Entry 7NUQ (electron microscopy, 2.80 A resolution); this record covers chains 3 and 4 of the 5 polymer chains in the assembly.

Chain 3:
Protein: Genome polyprotein
From: Human rhinovirus 14
Notes: EC 3.4.22.29, 3.6.1.15, 3.4.22.28, 2.7.7.48
UniProtKB: P03303 (POLG_HRV14); residues 1-236 here correspond to UniProt positions 332-567 (UniProt number = residue number + 331)
Sequence (236 residues; numbered 1 to 236; the number before each row is that of its first residue):
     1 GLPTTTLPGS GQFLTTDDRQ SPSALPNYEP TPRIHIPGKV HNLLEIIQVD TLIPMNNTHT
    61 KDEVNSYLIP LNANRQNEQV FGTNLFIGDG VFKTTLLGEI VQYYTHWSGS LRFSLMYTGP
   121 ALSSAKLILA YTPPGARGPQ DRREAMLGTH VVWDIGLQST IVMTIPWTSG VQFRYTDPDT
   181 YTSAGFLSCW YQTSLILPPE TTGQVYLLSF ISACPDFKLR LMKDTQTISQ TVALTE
Swiss-Prot annotation at these positions:
  - region: A233 to E236 (Amphipathic alpha-helix)

Chain 4:
Protein: Genome polyprotein
From: Human rhinovirus 14
Notes: EC 3.4.22.29, 3.6.1.15, 3.4.22.28, 2.7.7.48
UniProtKB: P03303 (POLG_HRV14); residues 1-68 here correspond to UniProt positions 2-69 (UniProt number = residue number + 1)
Sequence (68 residues; numbered 1 to 68; the number before each row is that of its first residue):
     1 GAQVSTQKSG SHENQNILTN GSNQTFTVIN YYKDAASTSS AGQSLSMDPS KFTEPVKDLM
    61 LKGAPALN
Unresolved in the structure: 1-28
Swiss-Prot annotation at these positions:
  - site: N68 (Cleavage)
  - lipidation: G1 (N-myristoyl glycine)

Interface between chain 3 and chain 4:
Contacting residue pairs (30; chain 3 residue first):
  D18(3) with S40(4), hydrogen bond
  Q20(3) with I29(4), hydrogen bond (side chain-backbone); N30(4); Y31(4), hydrogen bond (side chain-backbone); Y32(4); S37(4)
  S21(3) with S37(4), hydrogen bond (backbone-side chain)
  P22(3) with Y32(4); S37(4)
  S23(3) with A36(4); S37(4)
  P26(3) with D34(4)
  N27(3) with D34(4), hydrogen bond (backbone-side chain)
  G38(3) with F52(4)
  K39(3) with K51(4); F52(4)
  V40(3) with F52(4), hydrophobic
  H41(3) with S44(4); S46(4), hydrogen bond (side chain-backbone)
  N42(3) with M47(4)
  E45(3) with M47(4); D48(4); P49(4); K51(4), salt bridge; F52(4)
  Q48(3) with P49(4); T53(4)
  V49(3) with F52(4)
  Q158(3) with P65(4); A66(4)
Other interface residues (no listed pair), chain 3 (18 interface residues in all): L25, I46
Other interface residues (no listed pair), chain 4 (19 interface residues in all): S39

Summary:
Chain 3 and chain 4 form an interface of 18 and 19 residues respectively; the contacts include 6 hydrogen
bonds and 1 salt bridge. Polar pairs include E45(3)-K51(4), D18(3)-S40(4) and Q20(3)-I29(4).
Here chain 3 is Genome polyprotein and chain 4 is Genome polyprotein, both from Human rhinovirus 14. Entry
7NUQ (Rhinovirus 14 virion-like at pH 6.2) was determined by electron microscopy, deposited together with
7BG6, 7BG7, 7NUL, 7NUM, 7NUN and 7NUO.
